Entry 7O1K (X-ray diffraction, 2.86 A resolution); this record covers chains A and D of the 4 polymer chains in the assembly.

Chain A:
Molecule: 3-hydroxyacyl-CoA dehydrogenase
Organism: Mycobacterium tuberculosis H37Rv
Notes: EC 1.1.1.35
UniProt: O53872 (O53872_MYCTU); residues 1-720 here = UniProt positions 1-720
Amino-acid sequence (736 residues; numbered -15 to 720; the number before each row is that of its first residue; numbers below 1 keep their minus sign (Met-15 is residue -15)):
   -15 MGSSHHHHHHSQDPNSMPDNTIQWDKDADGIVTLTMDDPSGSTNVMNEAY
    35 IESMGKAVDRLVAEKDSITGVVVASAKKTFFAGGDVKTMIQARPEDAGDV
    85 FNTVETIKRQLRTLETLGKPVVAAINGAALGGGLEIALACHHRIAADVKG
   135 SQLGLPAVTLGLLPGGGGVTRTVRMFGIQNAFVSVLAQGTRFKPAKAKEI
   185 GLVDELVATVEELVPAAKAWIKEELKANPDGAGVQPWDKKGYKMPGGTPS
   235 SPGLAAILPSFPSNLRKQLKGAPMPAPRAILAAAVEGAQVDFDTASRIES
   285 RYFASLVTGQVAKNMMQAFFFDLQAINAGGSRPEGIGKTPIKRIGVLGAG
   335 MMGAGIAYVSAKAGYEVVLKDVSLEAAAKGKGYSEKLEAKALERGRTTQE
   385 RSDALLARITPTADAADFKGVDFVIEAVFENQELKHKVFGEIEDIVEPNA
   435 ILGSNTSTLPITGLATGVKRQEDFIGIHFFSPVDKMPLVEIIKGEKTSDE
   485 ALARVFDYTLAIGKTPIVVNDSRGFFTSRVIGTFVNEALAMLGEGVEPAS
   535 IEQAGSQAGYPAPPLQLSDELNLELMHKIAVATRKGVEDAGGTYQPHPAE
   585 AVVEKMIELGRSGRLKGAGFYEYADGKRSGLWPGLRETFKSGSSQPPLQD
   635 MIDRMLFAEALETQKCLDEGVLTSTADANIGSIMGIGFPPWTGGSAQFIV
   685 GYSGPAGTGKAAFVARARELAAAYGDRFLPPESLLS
Not modelled in the structure: -15 to -13, -1 to 0, 720
Sequence notes: initiating methionine (-15); expression tag (-14 to 0); engineered mutation Ala141 (Glu in O53872)
What the authors report for this chain:
  - catalytic residues: Glu119, His462 (citing earlier work)

Chain D:
Molecule: Putative acyltransferase Rv0859
Organism: Mycobacterium tuberculosis H37Rv
Notes: EC 2.3.1.-
UniProt: O53871 (Y0859_MYCTU); residues 1-403 here = UniProt positions 1-403
Amino-acid sequence (403 residues; row label = number of the first residue in the row):
     1 MSEEAFIYEAIRTPRGKQKNGSLHEVKPLSLVVGLIDELRKRHPDLDENL
    51 ISDVILGCVSPVGDQGGDIARAAVLASGMPVTSGGVQLNRFAASGLEAVN
   101 TAAQKVRSGWDDLVLAGGVESMSRVPMGSDGGAMGLDPATNYDVMFVPQS
   151 IGADLIATIEGFSREDVDAYALRSQQKAAEAWSGGYFAKSVVPVRDQNGL
   201 LILDHDEHMRPDTTKEGLAKLKPAFEGLAALGGFDDVALQKYHWVEKINH
   251 VHTGGNSSGIVDGAALVMIGSAAAGKLQGLTPRARIVATATSGADPVIML
   301 TGPTPATRKVLDRAGLTVDDIDLFELNEAFASVVLKFQKDLNIPDEKLNV
   351 NGGAIAMGHPLGATGAMILGTMVDELERRNARRALITLCIGGGMGVATII
   401 ERV
Not modelled in the structure: 1
Sequence notes: engineered mutation Ala92 (Cys in O53871)
What the authors report for this chain:
  - catalytic residues: His359 (citing earlier work)

How chain A and chain D interact:
Residue-residue contacts (48):
  Ala239(A) - Leu136(D)
  Ala240(A) - Leu231(D)
  Ile241(A) - Leu231(D)  hydrophobic
  Leu242(A) - Leu136(D)
  Pro243(A) - Gly135(D)
  Pro243(A) - Leu136(D)  hydrophobic
  Pro243(A) - Asn141(D)  hydrogen bond (backbone-side chain)
  Pro243(A) - Leu228(D)  hydrophobic
  Pro243(A) - Phe234(D)
  Ser244(A) - Leu231(D)
  Ser244(A) - Phe234(D)
  Pro246(A) - Pro138(D)  hydrophobic
  Pro246(A) - Asn141(D)
  Pro246(A) - Tyr142(D)
  Ser247(A) - Gly232(D)  hydrogen bond (side chain-backbone)
  Ser247(A) - Gly233(D)
  Ser247(A) - Phe234(D)
  Ser247(A) - Val237(D)
  Asn248(A) - Gly232(D)  hydrogen bond (side chain-backbone)
  Asn248(A) - Gly233(D)
  Leu249(A) - Tyr142(D)  hydrophobic
  Arg250(A) - Tyr142(D)  hydrogen bond (side chain-backbone)
  Arg250(A) - Met145(D)
  Arg250(A) - Val237(D)
  Arg250(A) - Gln240(D)  hydrogen bond (backbone-side chain)
  Lys251(A) - Gly233(D)
  Lys251(A) - Asp236(D)
  Leu253(A) - Tyr142(D)
  Lys254(A) - Gln240(D)
  Gly255(A) - Gln240(D)
  Arg262(A) - Ala139(D)
  Arg262(A) - Tyr142(D)
  Arg262(A) - Asp143(D)  salt bridge
  Leu265(A) - Pro138(D)  hydrophobic
  Val269(A) - Pro138(D)  hydrophobic
  Glu270(A) - Asp137(D)
  Tyr286(A) - Ala139(D)
  Ala533(A) - His243(D)
  Ala533(A) - Trp244(D)
  Ser534(A) - His243(D)  hydrogen bond
  Ser534(A) - Trp244(D)
  Gln537(A) - Leu239(D)
  Gln537(A) - Gln240(D)
  Gln537(A) - His243(D)
  Gln541(A) - Gln240(D)  hydrogen bond (side chain-backbone)
  Gly614(A) - Glu246(D)
  Leu615(A) - Glu246(D)  hydrogen bond (backbone-side chain)
  Leu632(A) - His243(D)
Interface residues without a listed pair, chain A (30 interface residues in all): Ala256, Ala266, Glu531
Interface residues without a listed pair, chain D (23 interface residues in all): Phe146, Val245

In short:
Chain A and chain D form an interface of 30 and 23 residues respectively; the contacts include 8 hydrogen
bonds and 1 salt bridge. Among the polar pairs are Arg262(A)-Asp143(D), Pro243(A)-Asn141(D) and
Ser247(A)-Gly232(D). The paper reports catalytic residues Glu119(A), His462(A) and His359(D).
Here chain A is 3-hydroxyacyl-CoA dehydrogenase and chain D is Putative acyltransferase Rv0859, both from
Mycobacterium tuberculosis H37Rv. Entry 7O1K (Structure of Mycobacterium tuberculosis beta-oxidation
trifunctional enzyme alpha-E141A, beta-C92A mutant) was determined by X-ray diffraction together with 7O1G,
7O1I, 7O1J, 7O1L, 7O1M, 7O4Q and 4 further entries from the same study.
